Entry 2H9J (X-ray diffraction, 1.75 A resolution); this record covers chain A.

== Chain A ==
Molecule: Lysozyme C
From: Gallus gallus
Notes: EC 3.2.1.17
UniProt: P00698 (LYSC_CHICK); residues 1-129 here correspond to UniProt positions 19-147 (UniProt number = residue number + 18)
Amino-acid sequence (129 residues; each row starts with the number of its first residue):
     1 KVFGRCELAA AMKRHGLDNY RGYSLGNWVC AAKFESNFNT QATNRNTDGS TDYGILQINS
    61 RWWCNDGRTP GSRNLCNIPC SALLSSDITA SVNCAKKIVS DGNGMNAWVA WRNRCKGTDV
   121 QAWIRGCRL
Disulfides: C6-C127, C30-C115, C64-C80, C76-C94
Bound ions: Ni2+ near D52 (its only coordinating residue here); Na+: S60, C64, S72, R73; nickel(II)xylylbicyclam Ni near D101 (its only coordinating residue here)
Residues lining bound ligands:
  - nickel(II)xylylbicyclam (MM5; 1,1'-[1,4-phenylenebis(methylene)]bis[1,4,8,11-tetraazacyclotetradecane]ni(II)), molecule 1: R5, A122, W123
  - nickel(II)xylylbicyclam (MM5), molecule 2: W62, W63, L75, D101, N103
UniProt features mapped onto this chain:
  - active site: E35, D52
  - binding site (substrate): D101

== In short ==
Ligands of chain A: nickel(II)xylylbicyclam. S60, C64, S72 and R73 form the Na+ site. Curated annotation
(UniProt) lists active-site residues E35 and D52 and substrate-binding residue D101.
Chain A is Lysozyme C (Gallus gallus); the structure, Structure of Hen egg white lysozyme soaked with
Ni2-Xylylbicyclam, was determined by X-ray diffraction together with 2H9K from the same study.
